6OOC - chains A and C of the 3 polymer chains in the assembly; structure by X-ray diffraction, 2.60 A resolution.

# Chain A (and C)
Protein: Dirigent protein
Organism: Glycyrrhiza echinata
Notes: chain C of this document is another copy of the same molecule, construct and numbering; everything in this record applies to it too
Reference sequence: A0A1V1FH01 (A0A1V1FH01_GLYEC); numbering as in UniProt (aligned over 1-188)
Chain sequence (220 residues; row label = number of the first residue in the row):
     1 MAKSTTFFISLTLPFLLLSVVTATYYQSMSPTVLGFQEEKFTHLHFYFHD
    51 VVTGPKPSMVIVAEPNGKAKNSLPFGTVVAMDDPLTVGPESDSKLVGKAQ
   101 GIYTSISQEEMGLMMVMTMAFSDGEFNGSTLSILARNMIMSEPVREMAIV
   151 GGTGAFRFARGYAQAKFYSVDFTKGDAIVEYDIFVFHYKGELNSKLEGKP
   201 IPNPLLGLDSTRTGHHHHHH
Not modelled in the structure: 1-22, 66-71, 190-220 (chain C: 1-25, 190-220)
Sequence notes: expression tag (189-220)
Curated features (UniProtKB/Swiss-Prot):
  - glycosylation: N127 (N-linked (GlcNAc...) asparagine)
From the paper describing this entry:
  - contacts within the chain: D50-Y103, H49-T86
  - catalytic residues: D50, D83, Y103, N137, R145, Y181 (proposed by the authors, not directly observed)
  - mutagenesis - D50A, D83A, Y103F, Y181F: decreased catalytic activity on cis-DMI (3R,4R)
  - mutagenesis - D50A, D83A, Y103F, Y181F: decreased catalytic activity on trans-DMI (3S,4R)

# Interface between chain A and chain C
Residue-residue contacts - 61 pairs, chain A then chain C:
  A23(A) - V144(C)
  Q27(A) - Y162(C)  hydrogen bond
  M29(A) - Y162(C)  hydrophobic
  S30(A) - R160(C)  hydrogen bond (backbone-side chain)
  P31(A) - E39(C)
  P31(A) - F186(C)  hydrophobic
  T32(A) - E39(C)
  T32(A) - R160(C)  hydrogen bond
  V33(A) - E39(C)
  V33(A) - F158(C)
  V33(A) - R160(C)
  V33(A) - H187(C)
  V33(A) - Y188(C)
  L34(A) - Y188(C)
  G35(A) - R160(C)
  E39(A) - R160(C)  salt bridge
  P57(A) - Q108(C)  hydrogen bond (backbone-side chain)
  S58(A) - F75(C)
  S58(A) - Q108(C)
  M59(A) - F75(C)
  M59(A) - Q108(C)
  V60(A) - P65(C)  hydrophobic
  V60(A) - N66(C)
  V60(A) - F75(C)  hydrophobic
  V60(A) - G76(C)
  I61(A) - P65(C)
  V62(A) - A63(C)  hydrophobic
  V62(A) - G76(C)
  V62(A) - V78(C)  hydrophobic
  A80(A) - F75(C)
  A80(A) - G76(C)
  M81(A) - F75(C)
  M81(A) - I106(C)
  D82(A) - F75(C)
  D82(A) - I106(C)
  D82(A) - S107(C)
  D82(A) - Q108(C)  hydrogen bond (side chain-backbone)
  D82(A) - E109(C)
  K98(A) - E109(C)  salt bridge
  Q100(A) - I106(C)  hydrogen bond (side chain-backbone)
  Q100(A) - S107(C)
  Q100(A) - R136(C)  hydrogen bond
  G101(A) - I106(C)
  G101(A) - M114(C)
  I102(A) - T104(C)
  I102(A) - M114(C)
  V116(A) - M114(C)
  V116(A) - V116(C)  hydrophobic
  T118(A) - R136(C)
  A120(A) - R136(C)
  S132(A) - L134(C)  hydrogen bond (side chain-backbone)
  I133(A) - L134(C)
  L134(A) - L134(C)  hydrophobic
  V150(A) - V150(C)
  G152(A) - A148(C)
  T153(A) - E146(C)
  G154(A) - E146(C)  hydrogen bond (backbone-side chain)
  R157(A) - E146(C)  salt bridge
  R157(A) - Y162(C)
  F158(A) - R160(C)
  F158(A) - G161(C)
Also at the interface, not in a pair above, chain A (37 interface residues in all): M117, G151
Also at the interface, not in a pair above, chain C (29 interface residues in all): A135, E142

# Overview
37 residues of chain A and 29 residues of chain C are in contact, with 9 hydrogen bonds and 3 salt bridges.
Polar contacts include E39(A)-R160(C), K98(A)-E109(C) and R157(A)-E146(C). The paper reports catalytic
residues D50(A), D83(A) and Y103(A) among others; D50A, D83A and Y103F of chain A, among others, reduce
catalytic activity on cis-DMI (3R,4R).
Both chains are Dirigent protein (Glycyrrhiza echinata). Entry 6OOC (Structure of the pterocarpan synthase
dirigent protein GePTS1) was determined by X-ray diffraction (same publication as 6OOD).
